PDB entry 1WP4 | X-ray diffraction, 2.00 A resolution | chains C and D of the 4 polymer chains in the assembly

# Chain C (and D)
Name: 3-hydroxyisobutyrate dehydrogenase
Source organism: Thermus thermophilus
Notes: EC 1.1.1.31; chain D of this document is another copy of the same molecule, construct and numbering; everything in this record applies to it too
UniProt: Q5SLQ6 (Q5SLQ6_THET8); numbering as in UniProt (aligned over 1-289)
Chain sequence (289 residues; row label = number of the first residue in the row):
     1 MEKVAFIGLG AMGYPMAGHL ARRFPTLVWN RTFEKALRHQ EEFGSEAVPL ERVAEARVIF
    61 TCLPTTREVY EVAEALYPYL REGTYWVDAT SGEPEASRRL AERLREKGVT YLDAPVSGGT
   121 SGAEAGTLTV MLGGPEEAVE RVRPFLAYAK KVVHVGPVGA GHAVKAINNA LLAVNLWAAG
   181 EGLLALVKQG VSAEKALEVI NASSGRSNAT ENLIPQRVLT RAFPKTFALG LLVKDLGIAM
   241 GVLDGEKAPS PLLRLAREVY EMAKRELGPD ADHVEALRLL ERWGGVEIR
Ligand contacts: NADPH (NDP; NADPH dihydro-nicotinamide-adenine-dinucleotide phosphate): Gly8, Leu9, Gly10, Ala11, Met12, Gly13, Trp29, Asn30, Arg31, Thr32, Lys35, Cys62, Leu63, Pro64, Glu68, Glu71, Val72, Ala89, Thr90, Ser91, Val116, Gly119, Thr120, Lys165, Thr226, Phe227, Leu231, Lys234, Asp235

# Chain C / chain D interface
Residue-residue contacts (113; chain C residue first):
  Ser117(C) - Ser203(D)
  Ser117(C) - Ser204(D)  hydrogen bond (side chain-backbone)
  Thr129(C) - Ala202(D)  hydrogen bond (side chain-backbone)
  Thr129(C) - Ser203(D)
  Met131(C) - Val199(D)  hydrophobic
  Lys151(C) - Glu198(D)  salt bridge
  Val153(C) - Lys195(D)
  Val153(C) - Glu198(D)
  Val153(C) - Val199(D)  hydrophobic
  His154(C) - Lys195(D)  hydrogen bond (backbone-side chain)
  Val155(C) - Val199(D)  hydrophobic
  Ala163(C) - Leu186(D)
  Ala163(C) - Gln189(D)
  Val164(C) - Val199(D)  hydrophobic
  Ile167(C) - Gly182(D)
  Ile167(C) - Leu186(D)  hydrophobic
  Asn168(C) - Ile200(D)
  Asn168(C) - Ser203(D)
  Asn168(C) - Ser204(D)  hydrogen bond
  Asn168(C) - Gly205(D)  hydrogen bond (side chain-backbone)
  Asn169(C) - Ser204(D)
  Leu171(C) - Ala178(D)
  Leu171(C) - Ala179(D)  hydrophobic
  Leu171(C) - Gly205(D)
  Leu172(C) - Ser204(D)
  Leu172(C) - Gly205(D)
  Val174(C) - Val174(D)  hydrophobic
  Val174(C) - Ala178(D)  hydrophobic
  Val174(C) - Leu252(D)
  Asn175(C) - Asn175(D)
  Asn175(C) - Gly205(D)  hydrogen bond (side chain-backbone)
  Asn175(C) - Arg206(D)
  Asn175(C) - Ser207(D)
  Trp177(C) - Leu252(D)
  Ala178(C) - Leu171(D)
  Ala178(C) - Val174(D)  hydrophobic
  Ala178(C) - Leu252(D)
  Ala178(C) - Leu253(D)
  Ala179(C) - Leu171(D)  hydrophobic
  Glu181(C) - Ser250(D)
  Glu181(C) - Pro251(D)
  Glu181(C) - Leu252(D)  hydrogen bond (side chain-backbone)
  Glu181(C) - Leu253(D)  hydrogen bond (side chain-backbone)
  Gly182(C) - Ile167(D)
  Gly182(C) - Leu253(D)
  Leu184(C) - Ala248(D)  hydrophobic
  Ala185(C) - Leu243(D)  hydrophobic
  Leu186(C) - Ala163(D)  hydrophobic
  Leu186(C) - Val164(D)
  Leu186(C) - Ile167(D)  hydrophobic
  Lys188(C) - Glu246(D)
  Gln189(C) - Arg98(D)  hydrogen bond
  Gln189(C) - Ala163(D)
  Gln189(C) - Val242(D)  hydrogen bond (side chain-backbone)
  Gly190(C) - Pro157(D)
  Val191(C) - Val155(D)
  Val191(C) - Ala160(D)  hydrophobic
  Val191(C) - Val164(D)  hydrophobic
  Ser192(C) - Val155(D)  hydrogen bond (backbone-backbone)
  Lys195(C) - Val153(D)
  Lys195(C) - His154(D)
  Lys195(C) - Val155(D)
  Ala196(C) - Val164(D)  hydrophobic
  Glu198(C) - Lys151(D)  salt bridge
  Glu198(C) - Val153(D)
  Val199(C) - Met131(D)  hydrophobic
  Val199(C) - Val153(D)  hydrophobic
  Val199(C) - Val155(D)  hydrophobic
  Val199(C) - Val164(D)  hydrophobic
  Ile200(C) - Asn168(D)
  Ile200(C) - Leu171(D)  hydrophobic
  Ala202(C) - Lys151(D)
  Ser203(C) - Ser117(D)  hydrogen bond
  Ser203(C) - Asn168(D)
  Ser204(C) - Asn168(D)  hydrogen bond
  Ser204(C) - Asn169(D)
  Ser204(C) - Leu172(D)
  Ser204(C) - Asn208(D)  hydrogen bond (backbone-side chain)
  Gly205(C) - Asn168(D)  hydrogen bond (backbone-side chain)
  Gly205(C) - Leu171(D)
  Gly205(C) - Leu172(D)
  Gly205(C) - Asn175(D)
  Arg206(C) - Asn175(D)
  Arg206(C) - Ser207(D)
  Arg206(C) - Asn208(D)  hydrogen bond (backbone-backbone)
  Arg206(C) - Asn212(D)
  Ser207(C) - Asn175(D)
  Ser207(C) - Arg206(D)
  Ser207(C) - Ser207(D)
  Asn208(C) - Ser204(D)  hydrogen bond (side chain-backbone)
  Asn208(C) - Arg206(D)  hydrogen bond (backbone-backbone)
  Asn212(C) - Arg206(D)
  Val242(C) - Gln189(D)
  Leu243(C) - Ala185(D)  hydrophobic
  Glu246(C) - Lys188(D)
  Ala248(C) - Leu184(D)  hydrophobic
  Pro249(C) - Leu280(D)
  Pro249(C) - Trp283(D)  hydrophobic
  Ser250(C) - Glu181(D)
  Pro251(C) - Glu181(D)
  Pro251(C) - Leu255(D)
  Pro251(C) - Val259(D)  hydrophobic
  Leu252(C) - Trp177(D)
  Leu252(C) - Glu181(D)  hydrogen bond (backbone-side chain)
  Leu252(C) - Leu255(D)  hydrophobic
  Leu253(C) - Ala178(D)
  Leu253(C) - Glu181(D)  hydrogen bond (backbone-side chain)
  Leu253(C) - Gly182(D)
  Leu255(C) - Pro251(D)
  Leu255(C) - Leu255(D)  hydrophobic
  Val259(C) - Pro251(D)  hydrophobic
  Leu280(C) - Pro249(D)
  Trp283(C) - Pro249(D)  hydrophobic
Also at the interface, not in a pair above, chain C (57 interface residues in all): Ala160, Gly284
Also at the interface, not in a pair above, chain D (60 interface residues in all): Pro94, Thr129, Gly156, Val191, Thr210, Ala256, Gly284

# Summary
57 residues of chain C and 60 residues of chain D are in contact, with 20 hydrogen bonds and 2 salt bridges.
Polar pairs include Lys151(C)-Glu198(D), Ser117(C)-Ser204(D) and Thr129(C)-Ala202(D). Chain C binds NADPH.
Chain C and chain D are both 3-hydroxyisobutyrate dehydrogenase (Thermus thermophilus); the structure,
Structure of TT368 protein from Thermus Thermophilus HB8, was determined by X-ray diffraction (same
publication as 2CVZ).
